Entry 2IAN (X-ray diffraction, 2.80 A resolution); this record covers chains A and C of the 5 polymer chains in the assembly.

[Chain A]
Molecule: HLA class II histocompatibility antigen, DR alpha chain
Source organism: Homo sapiens
Notes: fragment: residues 1-182 (26-207)
UniProtKB: P01903 (2DRA_HUMAN); residues 1-182 here correspond to UniProt positions 26-207 (UniProt number = residue number + 25)
Sequence (182 residues; numbered 1 to 182; the number before each row is that of its first residue):
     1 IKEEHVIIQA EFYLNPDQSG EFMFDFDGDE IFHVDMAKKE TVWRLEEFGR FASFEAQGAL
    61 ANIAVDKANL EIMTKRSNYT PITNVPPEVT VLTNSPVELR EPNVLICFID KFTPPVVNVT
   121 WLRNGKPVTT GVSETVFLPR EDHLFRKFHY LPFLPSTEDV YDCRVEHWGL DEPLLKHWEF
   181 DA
Unresolved in the structure: 1-3, 182
Cystine bridges: Cys107-Cys163

[Chain C]
Molecule: 15-mer peptide from Triosephosphate isomerase
Source organism: Homo sapiens
Notes: EC 5.3.1.1; fragment: residues 23-37 (22-36)
UniProtKB: P60174 (TPIS_HUMAN); residues 23-37 here correspond to UniProt positions 22-36 (UniProt number = residue number - 1)
Sequence (15 residues; row label = number of the first residue in the row):
    23 GELIGTLNAA KVPAD

[Interface between chain A and chain C]
Pairs across the interface (26; chain A residue first):
  Gln9(A) - Thr28(C)
  Gln9(A) - Leu29(C)  hydrogen bond (side chain-backbone)
  Phe24(A) - Ile26(C)  hydrophobic
  Phe24(A) - Gly27(C)
  Phe32(A) - Ile26(C)  hydrophobic
  Trp43(A) - Ile26(C)  hydrophobic
  Ala52(A) - Gly23(C)
  Ala52(A) - Glu24(C)
  Ser53(A) - Gly23(C)  hydrogen bond (side chain-backbone)
  Ser53(A) - Glu24(C)  hydrogen bond (backbone-backbone)
  Ser53(A) - Leu25(C)
  Ser53(A) - Ile26(C)  hydrogen bond (backbone-backbone)
  Phe54(A) - Ile26(C)
  Phe54(A) - Thr28(C)
  Asn62(A) - Leu29(C)  hydrogen bond (side chain-backbone)
  Asn62(A) - Asn30(C)
  Asn62(A) - Ala31(C)  hydrogen bond (side chain-backbone)
  Val65(A) - Ala31(C)  hydrophobic
  Val65(A) - Ala32(C)
  Asp66(A) - Ala31(C)
  Asn69(A) - Ala32(C)  hydrogen bond (side chain-backbone)
  Asn69(A) - Lys33(C)
  Asn69(A) - Val34(C)  hydrogen bond (side chain-backbone)
  Ile72(A) - Val34(C)  hydrophobic
  Ile72(A) - Asp37(C)
  Met73(A) - Val34(C)  hydrophobic
Other interface residues (no listed pair), chain A (23 interface residues in all): Glu11, Phe22, Gly49, Arg50, Phe51, Glu55, Gly58, Ala59, Lys75, Arg76
Other interface residues (no listed pair), chain C (14 interface residues in all): Pro35

[Overview]
23 residues of chain A and 14 residues of chain C are in contact; the contacts include 8 hydrogen bonds. Polar
contacts include Gln9(A)-Leu29(C), Ser53(A)-Gly23(C) and Asn62(A)-Leu29(C).
Chain A is HLA class II histocompatibility antigen, DR alpha chain and chain C is a 15-mer peptide from
Triosephosphate isomerase, both from Homo sapiens; the structure, Structural basis for recognition of mutant
self by a tumor-specific, MHC class II-restricted TCR, was determined by X-ray diffraction together with 2IAL
and 2IAM from the same study.
